6R79 - chain A; structure by X-ray diffraction, 1.90 A resolution.

Chain A:
Molecule: Beta-lactamase
Organism: Pseudomonas aeruginosa
Notes: EC 3.5.2.6
UniProtKB: Q7WYA8 (Q7WYA8_PSEAI); residues 4-223 here correspond to UniProt positions 22-241 (UniProt number = residue number + 18)
Amino-acid sequence (220 residues; row label = number of the first residue in the row):
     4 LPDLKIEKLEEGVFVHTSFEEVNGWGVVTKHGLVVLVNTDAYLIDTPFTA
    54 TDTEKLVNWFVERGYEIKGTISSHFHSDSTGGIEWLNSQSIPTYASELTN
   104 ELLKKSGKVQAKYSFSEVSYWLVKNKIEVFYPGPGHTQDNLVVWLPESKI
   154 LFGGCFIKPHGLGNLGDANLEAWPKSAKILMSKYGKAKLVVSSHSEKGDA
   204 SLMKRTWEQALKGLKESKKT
Ion coordination: Zn2+ site 1: His-77, His-79, His-139; Zn2+ site 2: Asp-81, Cys-158, His-197
Small-molecule neighbours:
  - glycine (GLY), molecule 1: Glu-10, Val-18, His-34, Val-194, Glu-199, Lys-200
  - glycine (GLY), molecule 2: Val-25, Asn-26, Gly-27, Trp-28, Gly-29, Val-30
  - glycine (GLY), molecule 3: Val-25, Asn-26, Trp-28
  - glycine (GLY), molecule 4: Trp-62, Glu-65, Arg-66
  - glycine (GLY), molecule 5: Glu-120, Val-121, Ser-122
  - glycine (GLY), molecule 6: Gln-141, Gly-169, Asp-170, Ala-171, Asn-172
Curated features (UniProtKB/Swiss-Prot):
  - binding site (Zn(2+)): His-77, His-79, Asp-81, His-139, Cys-158, His-197
  - binding site (a beta-lactam): Asp-81, Lys-161, Asn-167
Reported in the primary citation:
  - conformationally variable residues (loop rearrangement): Trp-28

Summary:
Chain A binds 6 copies of glycine. His-77, His-79 and His-139 form the Zn2+ site 1. Asp-81, Cys-158 and
His-197 coordinate Zn2+ site 2. Curated annotation (UniProt) lists 6 Zn2+-binding residues and 3
beta-lactam-binding residues. From the paper: conformational variability at Trp-28.
Chain A is Beta-lactamase (Pseudomonas aeruginosa); the structure, Structure of IMP-13 metallo-beta-lactamase
in apo form (loop open), was determined by X-ray diffraction, deposited together with 6R78, 6RZR, 6RZS, 6S0H
and 6R73.
